7ZMB - chains A and Y of the 43 polymer chains in the assembly; structure by electron microscopy, 2.75 A resolution.

Chain A:
Molecule: NADH-ubiquinone oxidoreductase-like protein
Organism: Chaetomium thermophilum var. thermophilum DSM 1495
Reference sequence: G0RYA1 (G0RYA1_CHATD); aligned to UniProt positions 1-749 over residues 1-749 (the alignment contains insertions or deletions, so no single offset holds)
Sequence (749 residues; numbered 1 to 749; the number before each row is that of its first residue):
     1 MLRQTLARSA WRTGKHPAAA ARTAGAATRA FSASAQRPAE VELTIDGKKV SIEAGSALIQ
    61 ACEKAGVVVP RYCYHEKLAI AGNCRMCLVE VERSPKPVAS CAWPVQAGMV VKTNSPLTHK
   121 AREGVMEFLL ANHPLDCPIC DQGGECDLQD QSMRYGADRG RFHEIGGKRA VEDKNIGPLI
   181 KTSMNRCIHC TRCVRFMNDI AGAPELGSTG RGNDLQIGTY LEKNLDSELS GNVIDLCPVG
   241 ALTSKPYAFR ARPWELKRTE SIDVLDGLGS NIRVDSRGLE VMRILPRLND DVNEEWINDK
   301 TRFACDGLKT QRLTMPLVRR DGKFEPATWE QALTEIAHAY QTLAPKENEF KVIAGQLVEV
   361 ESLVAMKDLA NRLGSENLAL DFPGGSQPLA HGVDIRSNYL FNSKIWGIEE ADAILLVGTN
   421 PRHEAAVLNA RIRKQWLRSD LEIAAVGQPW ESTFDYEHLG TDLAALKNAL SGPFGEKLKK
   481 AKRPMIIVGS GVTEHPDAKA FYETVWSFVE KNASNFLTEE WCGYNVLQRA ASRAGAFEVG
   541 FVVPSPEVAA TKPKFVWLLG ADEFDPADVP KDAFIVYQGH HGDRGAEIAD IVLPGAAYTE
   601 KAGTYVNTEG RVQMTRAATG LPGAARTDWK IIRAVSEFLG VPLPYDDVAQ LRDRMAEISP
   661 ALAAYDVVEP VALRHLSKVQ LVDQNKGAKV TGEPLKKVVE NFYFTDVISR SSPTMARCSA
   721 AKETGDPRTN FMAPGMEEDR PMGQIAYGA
Not modelled in the structure: 1-38
Differences from the reference sequence: conflict Tyr72 (Val73 in G0RYA1), Cys73 (Ser74 in G0RYA1), Tyr74 (Met75 in G0RYA1), His75 (Arg76 in G0RYA1), Glu76 (Arg77 in G0RYA1)
Metal / ion sites: 2Fe-2S cluster Fe: Cys73, Cys84, Cys87, Cys101; 4Fe-4S cluster Fe site 1: His133, Cys137, Cys140, Cys146; 4Fe-4S cluster Fe site 2: Cys187, Cys190, Cys193, Cys237
Ligand contacts:
  - 2Fe-2S cluster (FES): Arg71, Tyr72, Cys73, Tyr74, Gly82, Asn83, Cys84, Arg85, Cys87, Ala99, Cys101
  - 4Fe-4S cluster (SF4), molecule 1: His133, Pro134, Asp136, Cys137, Cys140, Gln142, Gly143, Cys146, Leu148, Gln149, Arg186, Val239, Gly240
  - 4Fe-4S cluster (SF4), molecule 2: Met184, Cys187, Ile188, His189, Cys190, Thr191, Arg192, Cys193, Ile217, Cys237, Pro238, Val239, Leu242

Chain Y:
Molecule: NADH dehydrogenase [ubiquinone] iron-sulfur protein 4, mitochondrial
Organism: Chaetomium thermophilum var. thermophilum DSM 1495
Reference sequence: G0S3Y7 (G0S3Y7_CHATD); residues 1-210 here = UniProt positions 1-210
Sequence (210 residues; row label = number of the first residue in the row):
     1 MSSLRPAATS AARLLRNSTA SSRATAVAVM PCRAAHNIHV PVQKERTKED SPLATLPRNA
    61 PDYNVPIDIA TSTFTPVPKN VQDGSEENVV PAGLISGAPM ELQARTVRIY KPAKPATQSG
   121 EKNTQLWRMD WDVLGKGHRW ENPLMGWQSS ADFMQGTHLT FKTKEDAIAF AEKQGYEYFV
   181 QEPNERHFRP KAYANNFLYS PGKLKHIRTK
Not modelled in the structure: 1-56

How chain A and chain Y interact:
Pairs across the interface - 100 pairs, chain A then chain Y:
  Ile52(A) - Phe188(Y)  hydrophobic
  Glu53(A) - Pro190(Y)
  Gly55(A) - Pro190(Y)
  Gly55(A) - Lys191(Y)
  Ser56(A) - Phe188(Y)
  Ser56(A) - Pro190(Y)
  Ser56(A) - Lys191(Y)
  Ala57(A) - Lys191(Y)  hydrogen bond (backbone-backbone)
  Gln60(A) - Arg189(Y)  hydrogen bond (side chain-backbone)
  Gln60(A) - Pro190(Y)
  Gln60(A) - Lys191(Y)  hydrogen bond (side chain-backbone)
  Tyr74(A) - Lys191(Y)
  His75(A) - Lys191(Y)
  Glu76(A) - Arg186(Y)  salt bridge
  Glu76(A) - Arg189(Y)
  Glu76(A) - Lys191(Y)  hydrogen bond (backbone-side chain)
  Leu78(A) - Lys191(Y)  hydrogen bond (backbone-side chain)
  Ala79(A) - Asn196(Y)
  Ala79(A) - Arg208(Y)
  Ile80(A) - Lys191(Y)
  Ile80(A) - Ala192(Y)
  Ile80(A) - Tyr193(Y)
  Ile80(A) - Asn196(Y)  hydrogen bond (backbone-side chain)
  Ala102(A) - Tyr193(Y)  hydrophobic
  Gln142(A) - Thr117(Y)
  Glu145(A) - Thr117(Y)  hydrogen bond
  Glu145(A) - Gln118(Y)
  Cys146(A) - Gln118(Y)  hydrogen bond (backbone-side chain)
  Asp147(A) - Gln118(Y)  hydrogen bond
  Asp147(A) - Ser119(Y)  hydrogen bond (side chain-backbone)
  Asp150(A) - Gln118(Y)  hydrogen bond
  Thr191(A) - Lys210(Y)  hydrogen bond (side chain-backbone)
  Arg192(A) - Ser119(Y)  hydrogen bond
  Val194(A) - Thr209(Y)
  Arg195(A) - Lys210(Y)
  Asn198(A) - His206(Y)
  Asn198(A) - Ile207(Y)  hydrogen bond (side chain-backbone)
  Asn198(A) - Arg208(Y)
  Asn198(A) - Thr209(Y)
  Asp199(A) - His206(Y)  salt bridge
  Asp199(A) - Arg208(Y)  salt bridge
  Asp235(A) - Ala116(Y)
  Asp235(A) - Thr117(Y)
  Lys257(A) - Val133(Y)
  Lys257(A) - His138(Y)  hydrogen bond
  Arg258(A) - Arg128(Y)
  Glu260(A) - Lys111(Y)
  Glu260(A) - Pro112(Y)
  Glu260(A) - Ala113(Y)  hydrogen bond (side chain-backbone)
  Glu260(A) - Gln181(Y)  hydrogen bond
  Asn271(A) - Asn184(Y)
  Arg273(A) - Pro115(Y)
  Arg277(A) - Gln148(Y)
  Gly278(A) - Arg139(Y)
  Gly278(A) - Gln148(Y)
  Leu279(A) - Arg139(Y)
  Leu279(A) - Glu141(Y)
  Leu279(A) - Gln148(Y)
  Arg283(A) - Thr117(Y)
  Leu285(A) - Ala116(Y)  hydrophobic
  Leu285(A) - Thr117(Y)
  Pro286(A) - Ala116(Y)
  Arg287(A) - Asn184(Y)
  Leu288(A) - Asn184(Y)  hydrogen bond (backbone-side chain)
  Leu288(A) - Arg186(Y)
  Asn289(A) - Asn184(Y)
  Asp290(A) - Arg186(Y)
  Asp290(A) - His187(Y)  hydrogen bond (side chain-backbone)
  Asp291(A) - His187(Y)  salt bridge
  Trp406(A) - His187(Y)
  Arg433(A) - His206(Y)
  Trp436(A) - Lys205(Y)  hydrogen bond (backbone-side chain)
  Leu437(A) - His206(Y)
  Arg438(A) - Arg189(Y)
  Ser439(A) - Lys205(Y)  hydrogen bond (backbone-side chain)
  Met614(A) - Phe179(Y)  hydrophobic
  Thr615(A) - Arg108(Y)
  Arg616(A) - Arg108(Y)
  Arg616(A) - Tyr110(Y)
  Arg616(A) - Asp130(Y)  salt bridge
  Arg616(A) - Trp131(Y)
  Arg616(A) - Asp132(Y)  salt bridge
  Ala617(A) - Val133(Y)
  Thr619(A) - Val133(Y)
  Gly620(A) - Val133(Y)
  Gly620(A) - Leu134(Y)
  Gly620(A) - Gly135(Y)
  Leu621(A) - Gly135(Y)  hydrogen bond (backbone-backbone)
  Leu621(A) - Lys136(Y)
  Gly623(A) - Lys136(Y)
  Ala625(A) - Lys136(Y)  hydrogen bond (backbone-side chain)
  Asp646(A) - Pro61(Y)
  Asp646(A) - Tyr63(Y)
  Asp647(A) - Lys79(Y)  salt bridge
  Ala649(A) - Lys79(Y)
  Gln650(A) - Arg58(Y)
  Gln650(A) - Asn59(Y)  hydrogen bond (side chain-backbone)
  Gln650(A) - Ala60(Y)
  Gln650(A) - Pro61(Y)
  Asp666(A) - Asn184(Y)
Also at the interface, not in a pair above, chain A (71 interface residues in all): Ala54, Glu63, Arg71, Lys77, Ala81, Gly144, Ala618, Arg626, Asp653, Tyr665
Also at the interface, not in a pair above, chain Y (49 interface residues in all): Gly120, Trp140, Glu185

In short:
The interface between chain A and chain Y involves 71 residues on one side and 49 on the other; the contacts
include 24 hydrogen bonds and 7 salt bridges. Among the polar pairs are Glu76(A)-Arg186(Y),
Asp199(A)-His206(Y) and Asp199(A)-Arg208(Y).
Chain A is NADH-ubiquinone oxidoreductase-like protein and chain Y is NADH dehydrogenase [ubiquinone]
iron-sulfur protein 4, mitochondrial, both from Chaetomium thermophilum var. thermophilum DSM 1495; the
structure, CryoEM structure of mitochondrial complex I from Chaetomium thermophilum (state 2), was determined
by electron microscopy together with 7ZM7, 7ZM8, 7ZME, 7ZMG and 7ZMH from the same study.
